Entry 9C9R (X-ray diffraction, 2.32 A resolution); this record covers chains A and B.

[Chain A (and B)]
Protein: non-specific serine/threonine protein kinase
Organism: Thermochaetoides thermophila
Notes: EC 2.7.11.1; chain B of this document is another copy of the same molecule, construct and numbering; everything in this record applies to it too
Reference sequence: G0S7T0 (G0S7T0_CHATD); residues 997-1476 here = UniProt positions 997-1476
Amino-acid sequence (480 residues; row label = number of the first residue in the row):
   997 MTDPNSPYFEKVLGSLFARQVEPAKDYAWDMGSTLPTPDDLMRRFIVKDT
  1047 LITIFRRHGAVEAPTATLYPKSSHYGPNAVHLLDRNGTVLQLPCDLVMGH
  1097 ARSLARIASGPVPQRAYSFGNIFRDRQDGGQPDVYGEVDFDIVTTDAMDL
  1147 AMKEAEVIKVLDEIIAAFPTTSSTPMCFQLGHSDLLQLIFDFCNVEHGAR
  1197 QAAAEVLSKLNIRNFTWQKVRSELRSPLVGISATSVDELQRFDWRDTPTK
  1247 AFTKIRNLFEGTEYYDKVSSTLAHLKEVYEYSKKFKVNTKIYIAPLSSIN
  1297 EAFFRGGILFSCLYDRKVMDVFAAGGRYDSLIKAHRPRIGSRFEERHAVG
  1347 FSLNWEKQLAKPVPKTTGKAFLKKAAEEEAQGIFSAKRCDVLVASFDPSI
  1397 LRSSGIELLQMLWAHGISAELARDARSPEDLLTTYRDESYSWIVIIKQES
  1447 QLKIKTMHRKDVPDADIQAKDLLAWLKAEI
Unresolved in the structure: 997-1000, 1334-1340, 1359-1376 (chain B: 997-998, 1335-1340, 1359-1376)
Differences from the reference sequence: engineered mutation Cys-1090 (Phe in G0S7T0), Ser-1326 (Gly in G0S7T0)

[Chain A / chain B interface]
Contacting residue pairs (139; chain A residue first):
  Val-1008(A) with Tyr-1004(B); Val-1008(B), hydrophobic
  Leu-1009(A) with Leu-1012(B), hydrophobic
  Ser-1011(A) with Phe-1005(B)
  Leu-1012(A) with Phe-1005(B), hydrophobic; Leu-1009(B), hydrophobic; Leu-1079(B), hydrophobic; Val-1085(B)
  Phe-1013(A) with His-1077(B); Leu-1078(B); Leu-1079(B), hydrophobic
  Arg-1015(A) with Pro-1000(B), hydrogen bond (side chain-backbone); Phe-1005(B); Gly-1083(B); Val-1085(B)
  Asp-1022(A) with Pro-1066(B); Arg-1098(B), salt bridge; Arg-1102(B), salt bridge
  Tyr-1023(A) with Arg-1102(B); Pro-1333(B), hydrophobic
  Trp-1025(A) with Leu-1064(B); Tyr-1065(B); Pro-1066(B); Leu-1086(B), hydrophobic
  Asp-1026(A) with Arg-1098(B), salt bridge; Arg-1102(B), salt bridge
  Ser-1029(A) with Ile-1103(B)
  Pro-1034(A) with Pro-1107(B); Pro-1109(B)
  Leu-1037(A) with Val-1057(B), hydrophobic; Glu-1058(B); Pro-1109(B), hydrophobic
  Met-1038(A) with Arg-1052(B); Val-1057(B), hydrophobic
  Phe-1041(A) with Arg-1052(B); Tyr-1113(B)
  Lys-1044(A) with Glu-1058(B), salt bridge
  Arg-1052(A) with Met-1038(B); Phe-1041(B); Lys-1383(B), hydrogen bond (side chain-backbone); Arg-1384(B), hydrogen bond (side chain-backbone); Ser-1414(B)
  Arg-1053(A) with Trp-1409(B), hydrogen bond (backbone-side chain); Ile-1413(B); Ser-1414(B); Ala-1415(B), hydrogen bond (backbone-backbone)
  His-1054(A) with Trp-1409(B)
  Gly-1055(A) with Arg-1384(B), hydrogen bond (backbone-side chain)
  Val-1057(A) with Met-1038(B), hydrophobic; Arg-1384(B)
  Glu-1058(A) with Leu-1037(B)
  Thr-1063(A) with Asn-1117(B); Phe-1119(B)
  Leu-1064(A) with Trp-1025(B); Leu-1078(B), hydrophobic
  Tyr-1065(A) with Trp-1025(B)
  Pro-1066(A) with Asp-1022(B); Trp-1025(B)
  Lys-1067(A) with Phe-1013(B); Arg-1015(B)
  His-1077(A) with Phe-1013(B); Arg-1081(B)
  Leu-1078(A) with Phe-1013(B); Leu-1064(B), hydrophobic; Leu-1078(B), hydrophobic; Leu-1079(B); Asp-1080(B); Leu-1086(B), hydrophobic
  Leu-1079(A) with Leu-1012(B), hydrophobic; Phe-1013(B), hydrophobic; Leu-1078(B); Leu-1079(B), hydrogen bond (backbone-backbone)
  Asp-1080(A) with Leu-1078(B)
  Arg-1081(A) with Ala-1075(B); His-1077(B), hydrogen bond
  Asn-1082(A) with Gly-1125(B)
  Gly-1083(A) with Leu-1012(B)
  Thr-1084(A) with Lys-1021(B)
  Val-1085(A) with Leu-1012(B)
  Leu-1086(A) with Trp-1025(B), hydrophobic
  Arg-1098(A) with Asp-1022(B), salt bridge; Asp-1026(B), salt bridge
  Arg-1102(A) with Asp-1022(B), salt bridge; Tyr-1023(B); Asp-1026(B), salt bridge
  Ile-1103(A) with Ser-1029(B); Leu-1031(B), hydrophobic
  Ala-1104(A) with Ser-1029(B), hydrogen bond (backbone-backbone)
  Pro-1107(A) with Pro-1034(B)
  Val-1108(A) with Leu-1031(B), hydrophobic
  Pro-1109(A) with Leu-1037(B), hydrophobic
  Tyr-1113(A) with Phe-1041(B)
  Asn-1117(A) with Thr-1063(B)
  Phe-1119(A) with Thr-1063(B)
  Asp-1142(A) with Arg-1419(B), salt bridge
  Met-1144(A) with Arg-1398(B); Asp-1420(B)
  Asp-1145(A) with Arg-1398(B), salt bridge
  Met-1148(A) with Arg-1398(B); Leu-1417(B), hydrophobic
  Glu-1152(A) with Trp-1409(B)
  Glu-1159(A) with Trp-1409(B)
  Tyr-1277(A) with Arg-1398(B)
  Lys-1280(A) with Arg-1398(B), hydrogen bond (side chain-backbone); Ile-1402(B); Glu-1403(B); Gln-1406(B)
  Phe-1281(A) with Ile-1402(B), hydrophobic; Gln-1406(B); Trp-1409(B), hydrophobic
  Lys-1282(A) with Glu-1403(B); Gln-1406(B)
  Lys-1383(A) with Arg-1052(B), hydrogen bond (backbone-side chain)
  Arg-1384(A) with Arg-1052(B), hydrogen bond (backbone-side chain); Gly-1055(B), hydrogen bond (side chain-backbone); Val-1057(B)
  Arg-1398(A) with Asp-1145(B), salt bridge; Met-1148(B); Tyr-1277(B); Lys-1280(B), hydrogen bond (backbone-side chain)
  Ile-1402(A) with Lys-1280(B); Phe-1281(B), hydrophobic
  Glu-1403(A) with Lys-1280(B); Lys-1282(B)
  Gln-1406(A) with Lys-1280(B); Phe-1281(B); Lys-1282(B)
  Trp-1409(A) with Arg-1053(B), hydrogen bond (side chain-backbone); His-1054(B); Glu-1152(B); Glu-1159(B); Phe-1281(B), hydrophobic
  Ile-1413(A) with Arg-1053(B)
  Ser-1414(A) with Arg-1052(B); Arg-1053(B)
  Ala-1415(A) with Arg-1053(B), hydrogen bond (backbone-backbone); His-1054(B)
  Leu-1417(A) with Met-1148(B), hydrophobic
  Arg-1419(A) with Asp-1142(B), salt bridge
Interface residues without a listed pair, chain A (88 interface residues in all): Phe-1005, Gln-1016, Lys-1021, Thr-1030, Leu-1031, Pro-1032, Thr-1033, Ile-1048, Pro-1060, Leu-1088, Arg-1111, Gly-1125, Lys-1155, Lys-1279, Cys-1385, Ser-1399, Leu-1405, Gly-1412, Glu-1416
Interface residues without a listed pair, chain B (90 interface residues in all): Pro-1032, Arg-1040, Lys-1044, Ile-1048, Ala-1059, Pro-1060, Asn-1082, Thr-1084, Leu-1088, Ser-1099, Ser-1105, Val-1108, Arg-1111, Asp-1121, Lys-1155, Lys-1279, Cys-1385, Ser-1399, Gly-1412, Glu-1416

[Overview]
The interface between chain A and chain B involves 88 residues on one side and 90 on the other; the contacts
include 16 hydrogen bonds and 13 salt bridges. Polar pairs include Asp-1022(A)/Arg-1098(B),
Asp-1022(A)/Arg-1102(B) and Asp-1026(A)/Arg-1098(B).
Both chains are non-specific serine/threonine protein kinase (Thermochaetoides thermophila). Entry 9C9R
(Crystal structure of Chaetomium thermophilum Gcn2 HisRS-like domain, F1090C/G1326S variant) was determined by
X-ray diffraction together with 9C9Q and 9CBS from the same study.
